Entry 3BFW (X-ray diffraction, 1.80 A resolution); this record covers chains A and B.

== Chain A ==
Name: Protein fimG
Source organism: Escherichia coli str. K12 substr
Notes: fragment: sequence database residues 36-167
UniProtKB: P08190 (FIMG_ECOLI); residues 13-144 here correspond to UniProt positions 36-167 (UniProt number = residue number + 23)
Sequence (132 residues; each row starts with the number of its first residue):
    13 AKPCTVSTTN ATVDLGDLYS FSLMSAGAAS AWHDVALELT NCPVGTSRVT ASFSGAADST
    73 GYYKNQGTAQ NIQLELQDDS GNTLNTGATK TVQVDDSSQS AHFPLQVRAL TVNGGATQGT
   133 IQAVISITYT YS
Disulfide bonds: Cys16-Cys54
Residues lining bound ligands: yttrium (iii) ion (YT3): Asp46, Asp91, Leu117, Gln118
Curated features (UniProtKB/Swiss-Prot):
  - site: Tyr143 (Required for stability and transport)

== Chain B ==
Name: Protein fimF
Notes: fragment: sequence database residues 23-37
UniProtKB: P08189 (FIMF_ECOLI); residues 1-15 here correspond to UniProt positions 23-37 (UniProt number = residue number + 22)
Sequence (15 residues; each row starts with the number of its first residue):
     1 ADSTITIRGY VRDNR
Not modelled in the structure: 1, 13-15
Sequence notes: engineered mutation Arg15 (Gly37 in P08189)

== How chain A and chain B interact ==
Residue-residue contacts (56; chain A residue first):
  Val18(A) with Asp2(B); Ser3(B)
  Thr20(A) with Ser3(B), hydrogen bond (backbone-side chain)
  Thr21(A) with Asp2(B); Ser3(B); Thr4(B), hydrogen bond (backbone-backbone)
  Asn22(A) with Thr4(B)
  Ala23(A) with Thr4(B), hydrogen bond (backbone-backbone); Ile5(B); Thr6(B), hydrogen bond (backbone-backbone)
  Thr24(A) with Thr6(B); Arg8(B)
  Val25(A) with Thr6(B), hydrogen bond (backbone-backbone); Ile7(B); Arg8(B), hydrogen bond (backbone-backbone)
  Asp26(A) with Arg8(B)
  Leu27(A) with Ile7(B), hydrophobic; Arg8(B), hydrogen bond (backbone-backbone)
  Gly28(A) with Gly9(B); Tyr10(B), hydrogen bond (backbone-backbone)
  Asp29(A) with Tyr10(B); Arg12(B)
  Leu30(A) with Tyr10(B), hydrogen bond (backbone-backbone); Val11(B); Arg12(B), hydrogen bond (backbone-backbone)
  Tyr31(A) with Arg12(B), hydrogen bond
  Ser32(A) with Arg12(B), hydrogen bond (backbone-backbone)
  Ala81(A) with Val11(B), hydrophobic
  Leu86(A) with Ile7(B), hydrophobic
  Val119(A) with Ile7(B), hydrophobic
  Thr129(A) with Val11(B)
  Gln130(A) with Val11(B)
  Gly131(A) with Tyr10(B); Val11(B), hydrogen bond (backbone-backbone)
  Thr132(A) with Gly9(B); Tyr10(B)
  Ile133(A) with Ile7(B); Arg8(B); Gly9(B), hydrogen bond (backbone-backbone); Val11(B), hydrophobic
  Gln134(A) with Thr6(B); Ile7(B)
  Ala135(A) with Ile5(B); Thr6(B); Ile7(B), hydrogen bond (backbone-backbone)
  Val136(A) with Thr4(B); Ile5(B)
  Ile137(A) with Thr4(B); Ile5(B), hydrogen bond (backbone-backbone)
  Ser138(A) with Ser3(B)
  Ile139(A) with Asp2(B), hydrogen bond (backbone-backbone); Ser3(B), hydrogen bond (backbone-backbone); Ile5(B), hydrophobic
  Thr140(A) with Asp2(B)
  Tyr141(A) with Asp2(B), hydrogen bond (backbone-side chain); Ser3(B), hydrogen bond
Interface residues without a listed pair, chain A (36 interface residues in all): Leu35, Val47, Leu49, Ile84, Leu88, Leu117

== Summary ==
36 residues of chain A face 11 of chain B across their interface, with 20 hydrogen bonds. Polar pairs include
Thr20(A)-Ser3(B), Tyr31(A)-Arg12(B) and Tyr141(A)-Asp2(B). Chain A binds yttrium (iii) ion.
Here chain A is Protein fimG (Escherichia coli str. K12 substr) and chain B is Protein fimF. Entry 3BFW
(Crystal structure of truncated FimG (FimGt) in complex with the donor strand peptide of FimF (DSF)) was
determined by X-ray diffraction (same publication as 3BFQ).
